Entry 9FE8 (X-ray diffraction, 2.34 A resolution); this record covers chains B and D of the 4 polymer chains in the assembly.

Chain B (and D):
Protein: NADH-quinone oxidoreductase subunit F
From: Aquifex aeolicus VF5
Notes: EC 7.1.1.-; chain D of this document is another copy of the same molecule, construct and numbering; everything in this record applies to it too
Reference sequence: O66841 (NUOF_AQUAE); numbering as in UniProt (aligned over 1-426)
Amino-acid sequence (434 residues; numbered 1 to 434; the number before each row is that of its first residue):
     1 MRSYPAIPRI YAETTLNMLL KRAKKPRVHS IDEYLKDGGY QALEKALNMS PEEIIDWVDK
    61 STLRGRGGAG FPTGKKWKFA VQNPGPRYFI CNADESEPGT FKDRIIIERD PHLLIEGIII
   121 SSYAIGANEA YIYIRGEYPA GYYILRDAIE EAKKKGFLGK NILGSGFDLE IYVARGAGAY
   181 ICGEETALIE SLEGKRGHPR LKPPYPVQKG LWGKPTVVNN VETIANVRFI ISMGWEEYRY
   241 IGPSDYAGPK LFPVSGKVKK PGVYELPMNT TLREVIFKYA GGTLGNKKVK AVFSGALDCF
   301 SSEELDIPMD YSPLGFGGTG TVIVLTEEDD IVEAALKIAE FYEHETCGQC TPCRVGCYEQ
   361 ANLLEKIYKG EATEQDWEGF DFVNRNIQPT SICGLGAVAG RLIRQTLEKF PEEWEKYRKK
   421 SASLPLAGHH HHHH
Disordered / not traced: 1, 420-434
Differences from the reference sequence: engineered mutation Arg228 (Pro in O66841); expression tag (427-434)
Bound ions: Na+ site 1 near Glu53 (its only coordinating residue here); Na+ site 2: Asp94, Ala179; Na+ site 3 near Asp103 (its only coordinating residue here); Na+ site 4: Glu137 (shared with 2 residues of chain A); Na+ site 5: Pro261 (shared with 1 residue of chain A); 4Fe-4S cluster Fe: Cys347, Cys350, Cys353, Cys393
Ligand contacts:
  - FNR (1-deoxy-1-(7,8-dimethyl-2,4-dioxo-3,4-dihydro-2H-benzo[g]pteridin-1-id-10(5h)-yl)-5-O-phosphonato-D-ribitol): Gly65, Arg66, Gly67, Gly68, Ala69, Phe71, Lys76, Asn92, Asp94, Glu95, Ser96, Tyr180, Ile181, Gly183, Glu184, Glu185, Val218, Asn219, Asn220, Thr223, Gly394, Leu395
  - 4Fe-4S cluster (SF4): Ile181, Pro199, Thr346, Cys347, Gly348, Gln349, Cys350, Cys353, Ser391, Ile392, Cys393, Leu395, Gly396

How chain B and chain D interact:
Pairs across the interface (7):
  Arg9(B) - Lys154(D)
  Arg9(B) - Lys155(D)  hydrogen bond (side chain-backbone)
  Arg9(B) - Phe157(D)
  Tyr11(B) - Lys154(D)
  Pro26(B) - Lys153(D)
  Pro26(B) - Lys154(D)
  Arg27(B) - Lys160(D)
Also at the interface, not in a pair above, chain D (7 interface residues in all): Gly156, Leu163

Summary:
4 residues of chain B face 7 of chain D across their interface, with 1 hydrogen bond. The hydrogen-bonded pair
is Arg9(B)-Lys155(D). Ligands of chain B: 4Fe-4S cluster and compound FNR. Asp94(B) and Ala179(B) coordinate
Na+ site 2.
Chain B and chain D are both NADH-quinone oxidoreductase subunit F (Aquifex aeolicus VF5); the structure,
Crystal Structure of reduced NuoEF variant P228R(NuoF) from Aquifex aeolicus, was determined by X-ray
diffraction, deposited together with 9FDJ, 9FDK, 9FDV, 9FE0, 9FE5, 9FE7 and 6 further entries.
